Entry 7M44 (X-ray diffraction, 1.90 A resolution); this record covers chains A and P of the 4 polymer chains in the assembly.

# Chain A
Molecule: DNA polymerase lambda
Source organism: Homo sapiens
Notes: EC 2.7.7.7, 4.2.99.-; engineered mutation(s): loop1, C543A
Reference sequence: Q9UGP5 (DPOLL_HUMAN); numbering as in UniProt; present here: 242-464, 470-575
Chain sequence (329 residues; each row starts with the number of its first residue; note: 5 numbers in that range are skipped by the numbering (no residue carries them; nothing is unmodelled there)):
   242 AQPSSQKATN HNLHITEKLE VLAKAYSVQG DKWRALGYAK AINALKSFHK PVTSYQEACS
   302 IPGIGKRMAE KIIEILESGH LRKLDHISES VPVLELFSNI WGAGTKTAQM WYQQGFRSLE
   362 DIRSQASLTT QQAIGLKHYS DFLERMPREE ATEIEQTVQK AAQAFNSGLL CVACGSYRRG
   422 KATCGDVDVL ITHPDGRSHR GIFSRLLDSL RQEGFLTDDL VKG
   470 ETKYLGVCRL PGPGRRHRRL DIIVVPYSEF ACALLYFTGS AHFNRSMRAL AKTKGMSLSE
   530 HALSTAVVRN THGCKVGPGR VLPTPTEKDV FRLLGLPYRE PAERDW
Disordered / not traced: 242-250, 539-546
Construct notes: conflict Lys463 (Ser in Q9UGP5), Gly464 (Gln in Q9UGP5), Thr471 (Gln in Q9UGP5)
Bound ions: Na+ site 1: Cys300, Ile302, Ile305 (shared with 1 residue of chain D); Na+ site 2: Ser339, Ile341, Ala344 (shared with DA5(P) of chain P); Na+ site 3 near Gln366 (its only coordinating residue here); Mg2+ site 1: Asp427, Asp429 (together with dTTP, pyrophosphate) (shared with DT7(P) of chain P); Mg2+ site 2: Asp427, Asp429, Asp490 (together with dTTP) (shared with DC6(P), DT7(P) of chain P)
Residues lining bound ligands: pyrophosphate / dTTP: Arg386, Gly416, Ser417, Arg420, Cys425, Gly426, Asp427, Asp429, Tyr505, Phe506, Thr507, Gly508, Ser509, Ala510, Asn513
From the paper describing this entry:
  - Mg2+ coordination: Asp427

# Chain P
Molecule: 7-nt DNA strand
Sequence (7 nucleotides; numbered 1 to 7; the number before each row is that of its first residue):
     1 CAGTACT
Bound ions: Na+: DA5 (shared with Ser339(A), Ile341(A), Ala344(A) of chain A); Mg2+ site 1: DC6, DT7 (together with dTTP) (shared with Asp427(A), Asp429(A), Asp490(A) of chain A); Mg2+ site 2: DT7 (together with dTTP, pyrophosphate) (shared with Asp427(A), Asp429(A) of chain A)

# Interface between chain A and chain P
Contacting residue pairs (30):
  Ile341(A) with DA5(P), phosphate contact
  Trp342(A) with DA5(P), hydrogen bond to the phosphate; DC6(P), hydrogen bond to the phosphate
  Gly343(A) with DT4(P), phosphate contact; DA5(P), hydrogen bond to the phosphate
  Ala344(A) with DT4(P), phosphate contact; DA5(P), phosphate contact
  Gly345(A) with DT4(P), hydrogen bond to the phosphate
  Thr346(A) with DT4(P), hydrogen bond to the phosphate
  Lys347(A) with DG3(P), phosphate contact; DT4(P), hydrogen bond to the phosphate
  Thr348(A) with DG3(P), phosphate contact; DT4(P), hydrogen bond to the phosphate
  Gly416(A) with DT7(P), phosphate contact
  Arg420(A) with DT7(P), phosphate contact
  Asp427(A) with DT7(P), phosphate contact
  Asp429(A) with DC6(P), phosphate contact; DT7(P), phosphate contact
  Leu474(A) with DC6(P), sugar contact
  Arg488(A) with DC6(P), salt bridge to the phosphate
  Asp490(A) with DC6(P), phosphate contact
  Tyr505(A) with DC6(P), hydrogen bond to the base; DT7(P), sugar contact
  Phe506(A) with DC6(P), phosphate contact; DT7(P), phosphate contact
  Thr507(A) with DT7(P), phosphate contact
  Gly508(A) with DT7(P), hydrogen bond to the phosphate
  Ser509(A) with DT7(P), sugar contact
  Ala510(A) with DT7(P), base contact
  Asn513(A) with DT7(P), hydrogen bond to the base
Also at the interface, not in a pair above, chain A (23 interface residues in all): Lys472

# Summary
23 residues of chain A and 5 residues of chain P are in contact, with 10 hydrogen bonds and 1 salt bridge.
Among the polar pairs are Tyr505(A)-DC6(P), Asn513(A)-DT7(P) and Trp342(A)-DA5(P). Chain A binds pyrophosphate
/ dTTP. Cys300(A), Ile302(A) and Ile305(A) form the Na+ site 1. The paper reports Mg2+ coordination by
Asp427(A).
Chain A is DNA polymerase lambda (Homo sapiens) and chain P is a 7-nt DNA strand; the structure, DNA
Polymerase Lambda, TTP:At Mg2+ Reaction State Ternary Complex, 90 sec, was determined by X-ray diffraction
(same publication as 7M43, 7M45, 7M46, 7M47, 7M48, 7M49 and 12 further entries).
